1MQM - chains A and H of the 6 polymer chains in the assembly; structure by X-ray diffraction, 2.60 A resolution.

Chain A:
Name: Hemagglutinin HA1 chain
Source organism: Influenza A virus
Reference sequence: P03442 (HEMA_IADU3); residues 1-329 here correspond to UniProt positions 17-345 (UniProt number = residue number + 16)
Amino-acid sequence (329 residues; numbered 1 to 329; the number before each row is that of its first residue):
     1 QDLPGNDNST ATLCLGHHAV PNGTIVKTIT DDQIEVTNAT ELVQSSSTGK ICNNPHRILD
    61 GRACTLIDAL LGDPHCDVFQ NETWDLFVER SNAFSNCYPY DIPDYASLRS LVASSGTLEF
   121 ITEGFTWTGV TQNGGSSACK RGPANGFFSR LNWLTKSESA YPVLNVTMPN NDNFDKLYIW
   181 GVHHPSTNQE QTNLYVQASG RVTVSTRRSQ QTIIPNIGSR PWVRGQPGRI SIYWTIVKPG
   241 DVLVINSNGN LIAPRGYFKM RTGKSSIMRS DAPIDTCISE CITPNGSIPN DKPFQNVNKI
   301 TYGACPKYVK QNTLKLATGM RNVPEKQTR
Not modelled in the structure: 1-8, 327-329
Disulfides: C52-C277, C64-C76, C97-C139, C281-C305
Covalent attachments: N-acetylglucosamine (NAG) linked to N38, N81, N285; glycan linked to N165
Curated features (UniProtKB/Swiss-Prot):
  - site: R329 (Cleavage)
  - glycosylation (N-linked (GlcNAc...) asparagine): N8, N22, N38, N81, N165, N285
From the paper describing this entry:
  - binding site for beta-D-galactopyranose: Q226
  - binding site for N-acetyl-alpha-neuraminic acid: G135 to A138, Q226

Chain H:
Name: Hemagglutinin HA2 chain
Source organism: Influenza A virus
Reference sequence: P03442 (HEMA_IADU3); residues 1-221 here correspond to UniProt positions 346-566 (UniProt number = residue number + 345)
Amino-acid sequence (221 residues; row label = number of the first residue in the row):
     1 GLFGAIAGFI ENGWEGMIDG WYGFRHQNSE GTGQAADLKS TQAAIDQINR KLNRVIEKTN
    61 EKFHQIEKEF SEVEGRIQDL EKYVEDTKID LWSYNAELLV ALENQHTIDL ADSEMNKLFE
   121 KTRRQLRENA EDMGNGCFKI YHKCDNACIE SIRNGTYDHD IYRDEALNNR FQIKGVELKS
   181 GYKDWILWIS FAISCLLLCV VLLGFIMWAC QRGNIRCNIC I
Not modelled in the structure: 173-221
Disulfides: C144-C148
Covalent attachments: N-acetylglucosamine (NAG) linked to N154
Curated features (UniProtKB/Swiss-Prot):
  - lipidation (S-palmitoyl cysteine): C210, C217, C220
  - glycosylation: N154 (N-linked (GlcNAc...) asparagine)

How chain A and chain H interact:
Contacting residue pairs - 8 pairs, chain A then chain H:
  A106(A) with R76(H)
  S107(A) with E74(H); G75(H); R76(H), hydrogen bond (side chain-backbone)
  S110(A) with D79(H), hydrogen bond
  L111(A) with V73(H), hydrophobic
  K238(A) with S71(H); E72(H)
Interface residues without a listed pair, chain A (6 interface residues in all): K307
Interface residues without a listed pair, chain H (8 interface residues in all): D90

In short:
Chain A and chain H form an interface of 6 and 8 residues respectively; the contacts include 2 hydrogen bonds.
Polar contacts include S107(A)-R76(H) and S110(A)-D79(H). Covalently linked N-acetylglucosamine: at N38(A),
N81(A) and N285(A). From the paper: a binding site for N-acetyl-alpha-neuraminic acid at G135(A) and Q226(A);
a binding site for beta-D-galactopyranose at Q226(A).
Chain A is Hemagglutinin HA1 chain and chain H is Hemagglutinin HA2 chain, both from Influenza A virus; the
structure, BHA/LSTa, was determined by X-ray diffraction, deposited together with 1MQL and 1MQN.
